PDB entry 6XES | X-ray diffraction, 2.32 A resolution | chains B and E of the 5 polymer chains in the assembly

[Chain B]
Protein: Tubulin beta chain
From: Sus scrofa
UniProt: A0A287AGU7 (A0A287AGU7_PIG); residue numbers follow UniProt; this construct covers 1-433
Sequence (433 residues; each row starts with the number of its first residue):
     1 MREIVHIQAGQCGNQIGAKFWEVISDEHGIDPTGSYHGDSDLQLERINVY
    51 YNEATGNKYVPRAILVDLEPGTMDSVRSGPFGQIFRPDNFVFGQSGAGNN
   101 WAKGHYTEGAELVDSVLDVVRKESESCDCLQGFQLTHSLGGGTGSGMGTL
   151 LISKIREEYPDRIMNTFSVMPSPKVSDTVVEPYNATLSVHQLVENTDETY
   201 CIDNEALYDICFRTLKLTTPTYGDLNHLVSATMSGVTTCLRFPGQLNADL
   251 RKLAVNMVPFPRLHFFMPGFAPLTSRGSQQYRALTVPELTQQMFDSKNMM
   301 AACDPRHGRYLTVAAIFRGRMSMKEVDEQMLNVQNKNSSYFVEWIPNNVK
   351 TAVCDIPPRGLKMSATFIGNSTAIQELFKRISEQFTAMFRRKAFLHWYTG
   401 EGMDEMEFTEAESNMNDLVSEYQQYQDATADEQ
Unresolved in the structure: 279-283, 431-433
Ligand contacts:
  - GDP (guanosine-5'-diphosphate): G10, Q11, C12, Q15, I16, D67, S138, G140, G141, G142, T143, G144, S145, V169, P171, V175, D177, E181, N204, L207, Y222, L225, N226
  - TU3 ([6-(3-hydroxy-4-methylphenyl)pyrazin-2-yl](3,4,5-trimethoxyphenyl)methanone): Y200, V236, C239, L240, L246, A248, D249, K252, L253, N256, M257, T312, V313, A314, A315, I316, N347, N348, V349, K350, A352, I368
From the paper describing this entry:
  - binding site for TU3: G235, C239, L240, L246, A248, D249, K252, L253, N256, M257, A314, I316, N347, K350, A352, I368

[Chain E]
Protein: Stathmin-4
From: Rattus norvegicus
UniProt: P63043 (STMN4_RAT); residues 5-145 here correspond to UniProt positions 49-189 (UniProt number = residue number + 44)
Sequence (143 residues; each row starts with the number of its first residue):
     3 MADMEVIELNKATSGQSWEVILKPPSFDGVPEFNASLPRRRDPSLEEIQK
    53 KLEAAEERRKYQEAELLKHLAEKREHEREVIQKAIEENNNFIKMAKEKLA
   103 QKMESNKENREAHLAAMLERLQEKDKHAEEVRKNKELKEEASR
Unresolved in the structure: 3-5, 34-43, 141-145
Construct notes: initiating methionine (3); expression tag (4); engineered mutation A14 (Cys58 in P63043), W20 (Phe64 in P63043)
Swiss-Prot annotation at these positions:
  - modified residue: S46 (Phosphoserine)

[Chain B / chain E interface]
Contacting residue pairs - 29 pairs, chain B then chain E:
  H105(B) - E79(E)  salt bridge
  Y106(B) - H78(E)  hydrogen bond
  Y106(B) - E79(E)
  Y106(B) - V82(E)  hydrophobic
  Y106(B) - I83(E)
  A110(B) - I83(E)  hydrophobic
  L150(B) - E79(E)
  S153(B) - L72(E)
  S153(B) - R76(E)  hydrogen bond
  K154(B) - R76(E)
  R156(B) - L68(E)
  E157(B) - L69(E)
  E157(B) - L72(E)
  E157(B) - R76(E)  salt bridge
  P160(B) - L68(E)  hydrophobic
  P160(B) - L69(E)  hydrophobic
  E194(B) - K75(E)
  N195(B) - L72(E)
  N195(B) - K75(E)
  T399(B) - E89(E)
  G400(B) - E89(E)
  E401(B) - V82(E)
  E401(B) - A86(E)
  G402(B) - V82(E)
  G402(B) - K85(E)
  G402(B) - A86(E)
  D404(B) - K85(E)  salt bridge
  E407(B) - H78(E)  salt bridge
  E407(B) - V82(E)
Interface residues without a listed pair, chain B (18 interface residues in all): M403
Interface residues without a listed pair, chain E (14 interface residues in all): E65, A73

[Overview]
The interface between chain B and chain E involves 18 residues on one side and 14 on the other; the contacts
include 2 hydrogen bonds and 4 salt bridges. Polar pairs include H105(B)-E79(E), E157(B)-R76(E) and
D404(B)-K85(E). The paper reports a binding site for TU3 at G235(B), C239(B) and L240(B) among others.
Here chain B is Tubulin beta chain (Sus scrofa) and chain E is Stathmin-4 (Rattus norvegicus). Entry 6XES
(Tubulin-RB3_SLD in complex with compound 40a) was determined by X-ray diffraction together with 6XER and 6XET
from the same study.
